PDB entry 1HI6 | X-ray diffraction, 2.55 A resolution | chains A and C of the 3 polymer chains in the assembly

# Chain A
Protein: IGG2A kappa antibody CB41 (light chain)
From: Mus musculus
Notes: antibody fragment or engineered binder
Chain sequence (214 residues; numbered 1 to 214; the number before each row is that of its first residue):
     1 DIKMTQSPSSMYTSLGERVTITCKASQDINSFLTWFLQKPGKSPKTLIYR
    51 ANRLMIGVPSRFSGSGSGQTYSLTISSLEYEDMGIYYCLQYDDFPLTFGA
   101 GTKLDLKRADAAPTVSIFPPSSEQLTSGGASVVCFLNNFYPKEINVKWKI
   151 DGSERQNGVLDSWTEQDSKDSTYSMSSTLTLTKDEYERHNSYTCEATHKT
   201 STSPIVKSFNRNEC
Cystine bridges: Cys-23/Cys-88, Cys-134/Cys-194

# Chain C
Protein: Peptide 5
Chain sequence (12 residues; each row starts with the number of its first residue):
     1 DATPEWLGARLX
Modified positions: NH2 (amino group) at position 12

# Chain A / chain C interface
Residue-residue contacts - 11 pairs, chain A then chain C:
  Phe-32(A) with Glu-5(C)
  Thr-34(A) with Trp-6(C)
  Tyr-49(A) with Asp-1(C), hydrogen bond; Ala-2(C); Trp-6(C), hydrophobic
  Arg-50(A) with Glu-5(C), salt bridge
  Arg-53(A) with Glu-5(C), salt bridge
  Ile-56(A) with Asp-1(C)
  Tyr-91(A) with Glu-5(C); Trp-6(C)
  Phe-94(A) with Leu-11(C), hydrophobic
Interface residues without a listed pair, chain A (10 interface residues in all): Leu-54, Met-55
Interface residues without a listed pair, chain C (6 interface residues in all): NH2_12

# In short
Chain A and chain C form an interface of 10 and 6 residues respectively, with 1 hydrogen bond and 2 salt
bridges. Polar pairs include Arg-50(A)/Glu-5(C), Arg-53(A)/Glu-5(C) and Tyr-49(A)/Asp-1(C).
Here chain A is IGG2A kappa antibody CB41 (light chain) (Mus musculus) and chain C is Peptide 5. Entry 1HI6
(Anti-P24 (HIV-1) fab fragment CB41 complexed with a peptide) was determined by X-ray diffraction together
with 1CFS, 1CFT, 1CFN, 1CFQ and 1BOG from the same study.
